Entry 3HQI (X-ray diffraction, 2.62 A resolution); this record covers chains B and D of the 4 polymer chains in the assembly.

[Chain B]
Name: Speckle-type POZ protein
Source organism: Homo sapiens
UniProt: O43791 (SPOP_HUMAN); numbering as in UniProt (aligned over 28-329)
Amino-acid sequence (312 residues; each row starts with the number of its first residue):
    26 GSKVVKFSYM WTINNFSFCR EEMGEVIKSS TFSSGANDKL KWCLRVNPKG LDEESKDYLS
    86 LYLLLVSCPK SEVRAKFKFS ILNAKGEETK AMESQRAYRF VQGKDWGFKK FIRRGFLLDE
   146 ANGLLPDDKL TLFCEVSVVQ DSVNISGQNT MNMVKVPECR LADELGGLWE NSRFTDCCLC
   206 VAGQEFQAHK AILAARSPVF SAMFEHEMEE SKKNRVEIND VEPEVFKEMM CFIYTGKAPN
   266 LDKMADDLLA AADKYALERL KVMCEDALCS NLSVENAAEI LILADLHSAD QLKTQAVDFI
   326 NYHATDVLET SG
Not modelled in the structure: 61-63, 78-79, 96, 169-176, 232-237, 330-337
Differences from the reference sequence: expression tag (26-27); engineered mutation Gly140 (Asp in O43791); linker (330-337)
Curated features (UniProtKB/Swiss-Prot):
  - region: Tyr123 to Phe133 (Important for binding substrate proteins), Leu186 to Ile217 (Important for homodimerization)
  - natural variant: Tyr83 (Y83C: In NSDVS2), Arg121 (R121Q: In NSDVS1), Gly132 (G132V: In NSDVS2), Arg138 (R138C: In NSDVS2), Asp144 (D144N: In NSDVS1)
  - mutagenesis: Tyr87 (Y87A: Strongly reduced affinity for substrate proteins), Tyr123 (Y123A: Strongly reduced affinity for substrate proteins), Asp130 (D130A: Strongly reduced affinity for substrate proteins), Trp131 (W131A: Strongly reduced affinity for substrate proteins), Phe133 (F133A: Strongly reduced affinity for substrate proteins), Leu186 (L186D: Strongly reduced homodimerization. Reduces the activity of the cullin-RING-based BCR (BTB-CUL3-RBX1) E3 ubiquitin-protein ligase complex), Leu190 (L190D: Strongly reduced homodimerization. Reduces the activity of the cullin-RING-based BCR (BTB-CUL3-RBX1) E3 ubiquitin-protein ligase complex), Leu193 (L193D: Strongly reduced homodimerization. Reduces the activity of the cullin-RING-based BCR (BTB-CUL3-RBX1) E3 ubiquitin-protein ligase complex), Ile217 (I217K: Strongly reduced homodimerization. Reduces the activity of the cullin-RING-based BCR (BTB-CUL3-RBX1) E3 ubiquitin-protein ligase complex)
From the paper describing this entry:
  - mutagenesis - L186D/L190D/L193D/I217K: unchanged binding to Cul3ntd
  - mutagenesis - L186D/L190D/L193D/I217K: decreased catalytic activity on His-Puc
  - mutagenesis - D130A, W131A: decreased binding to Puc

[Chain D]
Name: PucSBC1
Amino-acid sequence (7 residues; numbered 96 to 102; the number before each row is that of its first residue):
    96 DEVTSTT
Not modelled in the structure: 96

[Interface between chain B and chain D]
Residue-residue contacts (21):
  Arg70(B) - Thr101(D)
  Leu76(B) - Thr101(D)
  Tyr87(B) - Thr99(D)
  Tyr87(B) - Thr101(D)
  Phe102(B) - Val98(D)  hydrophobic
  Ser119(B) - Val98(D)
  Tyr123(B) - Val98(D)
  Gly128(B) - Thr102(D)
  Lys129(B) - Ser100(D)  hydrogen bond
  Lys129(B) - Thr102(D)  hydrogen bond (side chain-backbone)
  Asp130(B) - Ser100(D)  hydrogen bond (backbone-side chain)
  Asp130(B) - Thr101(D)  hydrogen bond
  Asp130(B) - Thr102(D)
  Trp131(B) - Val98(D)  hydrophobic
  Trp131(B) - Thr99(D)
  Trp131(B) - Ser100(D)
  Gly132(B) - Glu97(D)
  Gly132(B) - Val98(D)
  Gly132(B) - Thr99(D)  hydrogen bond (backbone-backbone)
  Phe133(B) - Glu97(D)
  Phe133(B) - Val98(D)  hydrophobic
Also at the interface, not in a pair above, chain B (13 interface residues in all): Lys134

[In short]
The interface between chain B and chain D involves 13 residues on one side and 6 on the other; the contacts
include 5 hydrogen bonds. Polar contacts include Lys129(B)-Ser100(D), Lys129(B)-Thr102(D) and
Asp130(B)-Ser100(D). The paper reports that D130A and W131A of chain B reduce binding to Puc;
L186D/L190D/L193D/I217K of chain B reduce catalytic activity on His-Puc.
Chain B is Speckle-type POZ protein (Homo sapiens) and chain D is PucSBC1; the structure, Structures of
SPOP-Substrate Complexes: Insights into Molecular Architectures of BTB-Cul3 Ubiquitin Ligases:
SPOPMATHx/BTB/3-box-PucSBC1, was determined by X-ray diffraction together with 3HQH, 3HQL, 3HQM, 3HSV, 3HU6,
3HVE, 3IVQ and 3IVV from the same study.
